Entry 5J78 (X-ray diffraction, 2.10 A resolution); this record covers chains C and D of the 4 polymer chains in the assembly.

== Chain C (and D) ==
Protein: Acetaldehyde dehydrogenase (Acetylating)
Organism: Geobacillus thermoglucosidasius
Notes: EC 1.2.1.10; chain D of this document is another copy of the same molecule, construct and numbering; everything in this record applies to it too
UniProtKB: A0A0M1QQ83 (A0A0M1QQ83_GEOTC); residues 24-488 here correspond to UniProt positions 1-465 (UniProt number = residue number - 23)
Chain sequence (488 residues; row label = number of the first residue in the row):
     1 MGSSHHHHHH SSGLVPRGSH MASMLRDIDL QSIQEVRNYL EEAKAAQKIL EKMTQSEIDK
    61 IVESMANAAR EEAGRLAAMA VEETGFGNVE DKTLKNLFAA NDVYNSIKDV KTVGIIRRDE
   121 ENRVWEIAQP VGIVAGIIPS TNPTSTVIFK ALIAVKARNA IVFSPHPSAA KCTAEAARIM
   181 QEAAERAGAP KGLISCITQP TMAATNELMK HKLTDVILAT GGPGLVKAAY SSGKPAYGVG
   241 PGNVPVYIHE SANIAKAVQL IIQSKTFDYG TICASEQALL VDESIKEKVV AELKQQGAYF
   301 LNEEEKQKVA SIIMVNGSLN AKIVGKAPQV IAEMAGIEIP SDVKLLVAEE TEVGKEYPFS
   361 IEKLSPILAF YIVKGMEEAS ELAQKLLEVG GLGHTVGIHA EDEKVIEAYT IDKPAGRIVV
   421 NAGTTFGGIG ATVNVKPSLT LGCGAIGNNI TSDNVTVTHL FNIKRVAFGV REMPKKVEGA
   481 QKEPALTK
Disordered / not traced: 1-24, 478-488 (chain D: 1-24, 477-488)
Modified residues: Cys273 (3-sulfinoalanine; CSD)
Construct notes: initiating methionine (1); expression tag (2-23); conflict Ile372 (Thr349 in A0A0M1QQ83)
Bound ions: Mg2+ near Asp215 (its only coordinating residue here)
What the authors report for this chain:
  - catalytic residues: Cys273 (by similarity / conservation)
  - specificity-determining residues: Ile272, Ile429, Leu439

== How chain C and chain D interact ==
Contacting residue pairs (140; chain C residue first):
  Glu90(C) - Lys475(D)
  Glu90(C) - Lys476(D)  salt bridge
  Asp91(C) - Lys475(D)  salt bridge
  Leu94(C) - Pro474(D)
  Leu94(C) - Lys475(D)
  Asn122(C) - Asn434(D)  hydrogen bond (backbone-side chain)
  Val124(C) - Asn434(D)
  Trp125(C) - Glu403(D)
  Trp125(C) - Glu407(D)
  Ile127(C) - Ile411(D)
  Val131(C) - Ala445(D)
  Asp215(C) - Ala445(D)
  Val216(C) - Ala445(D)  hydrophobic
  Lys227(C) - Gly233(D)  hydrogen bond (side chain-backbone)
  Tyr230(C) - Tyr230(D)
  Tyr230(C) - Ser231(D)
  Tyr230(C) - Ser232(D)
  Tyr230(C) - Gly233(D)  hydrogen bond (backbone-backbone)
  Tyr230(C) - Lys234(D)
  Tyr230(C) - Pro235(D)
  Ser231(C) - Tyr230(D)
  Ser231(C) - Ser231(D)
  Ser231(C) - Gly233(D)
  Ser232(C) - Tyr230(D)
  Gly233(C) - Lys227(D)  hydrogen bond (backbone-side chain)
  Gly233(C) - Tyr230(D)  hydrogen bond (backbone-backbone)
  Gly233(C) - Ser231(D)
  Gly233(C) - Asn448(D)  hydrogen bond (backbone-side chain)
  Lys234(C) - Tyr230(D)
  Lys234(C) - Asn448(D)
  Pro235(C) - Tyr230(D)  hydrophobic
  Pro235(C) - Asn448(D)
  Pro235(C) - Asn449(D)
  Pro235(C) - Ile450(D)  hydrophobic
  Ala236(C) - Ile450(D)
  Tyr237(C) - Ile450(D)  hydrophobic
  Lys256(C) - Glu472(D)  salt bridge
  Gln263(C) - Met473(D)  hydrogen bond (side chain-backbone)
  Gln263(C) - Pro474(D)
  Glu403(C) - Trp125(D)
  Ile406(C) - Phe468(D)  hydrophobic
  Glu407(C) - Trp125(D)
  Thr410(C) - Trp125(D)
  Ile411(C) - Ile127(D)
  Ile411(C) - Lys464(D)  hydrogen bond (backbone-side chain)
  Lys413(C) - Lys464(D)  hydrogen bond (backbone-side chain)
  Ala415(C) - Lys464(D)
  Gly416(C) - Lys464(D)
  Gly416(C) - Arg465(D)  hydrogen bond (backbone-backbone)
  Arg417(C) - Arg465(D)
  Ile418(C) - Arg465(D)  hydrogen bond (backbone-backbone)
  Ile418(C) - Val466(D)
  Ile418(C) - Ala467(D)  hydrogen bond (backbone-backbone)
  Val419(C) - Ala467(D)
  Val420(C) - Val466(D)  hydrophobic
  Val420(C) - Ala467(D)  hydrogen bond (backbone-backbone)
  Val420(C) - Phe468(D)
  Val420(C) - Gly469(D)  hydrogen bond (backbone-backbone)
  Asn421(C) - Gly469(D)
  Ala422(C) - Gly469(D)
  Phe426(C) - Met473(D)  hydrophobic
  Gly430(C) - Arg471(D)
  Ala431(C) - Arg471(D)  hydrogen bond (backbone-side chain)
  Thr432(C) - Phe468(D)
  Thr432(C) - Gly469(D)
  Thr432(C) - Val470(D)  hydrogen bond (backbone-backbone)
  Thr432(C) - Arg471(D)  hydrogen bond (backbone-backbone)
  Thr432(C) - Met473(D)
  Val433(C) - Ala467(D)  hydrophobic
  Val433(C) - Phe468(D)
  Val433(C) - Gly469(D)
  Val433(C) - Arg471(D)  hydrogen bond (backbone-side chain)
  Asn434(C) - Asn122(D)  hydrogen bond (side chain-backbone)
  Asn434(C) - Val124(D)
  Asn434(C) - Val470(D)
  Asn434(C) - Arg471(D)  hydrogen bond
  Gly444(C) - Asn462(D)
  Ala445(C) - Val131(D)
  Ala445(C) - Val216(D)  hydrophobic
  Ala445(C) - Asn462(D)  hydrogen bond (backbone-side chain)
  Asn448(C) - Gly233(D)  hydrogen bond (side chain-backbone)
  Asn448(C) - Pro235(D)
  Asn449(C) - Pro235(D)
  Ile450(C) - Pro235(D)  hydrophobic
  Ile450(C) - Ala236(D)
  Ile450(C) - Tyr237(D)  hydrophobic
  Ile450(C) - Ile450(D)  hydrophobic
  Ser452(C) - Asn462(D)
  Ser452(C) - Ile463(D)  hydrogen bond (side chain-backbone)
  Asp453(C) - Arg465(D)  salt bridge
  Asn462(C) - Gly444(D)
  Asn462(C) - Ala445(D)  hydrogen bond (side chain-backbone)
  Asn462(C) - Ser452(D)
  Ile463(C) - Ser452(D)  hydrogen bond (backbone-side chain)
  Lys464(C) - Ile411(D)  hydrogen bond (side chain-backbone)
  Lys464(C) - Asp412(D)
  Lys464(C) - Lys413(D)  hydrogen bond (side chain-backbone)
  Lys464(C) - Ala415(D)
  Lys464(C) - Gly416(D)
  Arg465(C) - Gly416(D)  hydrogen bond (backbone-backbone)
  Arg465(C) - Arg417(D)
  Arg465(C) - Ile418(D)  hydrogen bond (backbone-backbone)
  Arg465(C) - Asp453(D)  salt bridge
  Val466(C) - Ile418(D)
  Val466(C) - Val420(D)  hydrophobic
  Ala467(C) - Ile418(D)  hydrogen bond (backbone-backbone)
  Ala467(C) - Val419(D)
  Ala467(C) - Val420(D)  hydrogen bond (backbone-backbone)
  Ala467(C) - Val433(D)  hydrophobic
  Phe468(C) - Glu403(D)
  Phe468(C) - Ile406(D)  hydrophobic
  Phe468(C) - Val420(D)
  Phe468(C) - Thr432(D)
  Phe468(C) - Val433(D)
  Gly469(C) - Val420(D)  hydrogen bond (backbone-backbone)
  Gly469(C) - Asn421(D)
  Gly469(C) - Ala422(D)
  Gly469(C) - Thr432(D)
  Gly469(C) - Val433(D)
  Val470(C) - Thr432(D)  hydrogen bond (backbone-backbone)
  Val470(C) - Asn434(D)
  Arg471(C) - Gly430(D)  hydrogen bond (side chain-backbone)
  Arg471(C) - Ala431(D)  hydrogen bond (side chain-backbone)
  Arg471(C) - Thr432(D)  hydrogen bond (backbone-backbone)
  Arg471(C) - Val433(D)  hydrogen bond (side chain-backbone)
  Arg471(C) - Asn434(D)  hydrogen bond
  Glu472(C) - Lys256(D)  salt bridge
  Met473(C) - Gln263(D)  hydrogen bond (backbone-side chain)
  Met473(C) - Phe426(D)  hydrophobic
  Met473(C) - Thr432(D)
  Pro474(C) - Leu94(D)
  Pro474(C) - Gln263(D)
  Lys475(C) - Glu90(D)
  Lys475(C) - Leu94(D)
  Lys475(C) - Gln259(D)
  Lys475(C) - Gln263(D)
  Lys476(C) - Glu90(D)
  Val477(C) - Glu90(D)
  Val477(C) - Thr93(D)
  Val477(C) - Leu94(D)  hydrophobic
Interface residues without a listed pair, chain C (71 interface residues in all): Gly114, Ile115, Arg118, Phe267, Asp412, Val435, Thr451
Interface residues without a listed pair, chain D (73 interface residues in all): Leu97, Gly114, Ile115, Asp215, Leu260, Phe267, Thr410, Pro414, Val435, Thr451

== In short ==
Chain C and chain D form an interface of 71 and 73 residues respectively; the contacts include 39 hydrogen
bonds and 6 salt bridges. Among the polar pairs are Glu90(C)-Lys476(D), Asp91(C)-Lys475(D) and
Lys256(C)-Glu472(D). From the paper: the catalytic residue Cys273(C); specificity determinants Ile272(C),
Ile429(C) and Leu439(C).
Both chains are Acetaldehyde dehydrogenase (Acetylating) (Geobacillus thermoglucosidasius). Entry 5J78
(Crystal structure of an Acetylating Aldehyde Dehydrogenase from Geobacillus thermoglucosidasius) was
determined by X-ray diffraction (same publication as 5J7I).
